6IZV - chains 0 and 1; structure by electron microscopy, 4.20 A resolution (low resolution: residue-level contacts below are approximate; hydrogen-bond / salt-bridge calls are withheld).

Chain 0 (and 1):
Protein: Putative plasmid segregation protein ParM
Source organism: Clostridium botulinum Prevot_594
Notes: chain 1 of this document is another copy of the same molecule, construct and numbering; everything in this record applies to it too
Reference sequence: A0A0B4W229 (A0A0B4W229_CLOBO); residues 1-349 here = UniProt positions 1-349
Chain sequence (349 residues; numbered 1 to 349; the number before each row is that of its first residue):
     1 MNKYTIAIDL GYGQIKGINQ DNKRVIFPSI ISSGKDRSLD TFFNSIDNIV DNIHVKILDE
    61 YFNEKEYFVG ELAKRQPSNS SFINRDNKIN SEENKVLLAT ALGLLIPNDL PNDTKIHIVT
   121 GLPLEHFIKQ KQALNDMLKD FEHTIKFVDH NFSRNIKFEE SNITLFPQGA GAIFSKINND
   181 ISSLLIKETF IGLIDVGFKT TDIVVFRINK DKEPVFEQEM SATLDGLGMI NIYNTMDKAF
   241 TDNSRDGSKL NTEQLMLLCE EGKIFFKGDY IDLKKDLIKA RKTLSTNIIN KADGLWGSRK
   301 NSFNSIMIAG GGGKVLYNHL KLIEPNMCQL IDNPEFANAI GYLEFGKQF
Ion coordination: Mg2+: Asp195 (together with ADP)
Ligand contacts: ADP (adenosine-5'-diphosphate): Asp9, Gly11, Tyr12, Gly13, Gln14, Lys16, Gln168, Val196, Gly197, Phe198, Met229, Tyr233, Cys259, Glu260, Gly310, Gly311, Gly312, Lys314, Val315, Glu335
What the authors report for this chain:
  - Mg2+ coordination: Gln168, Asp195
  - conformationally variable residues (order/disorder transition): Ser38 to Ser45
  - catalytic residues: Gln168 (proposed by the authors, not directly observed)

Chain 0 / chain 1 interface:
Contacting residue pairs (38):
  Lys35(0) with Glu219(1)
  Asp36(0) with Gln218(1)
  Arg37(0) with Gln218(1)
  Ser38(0) with Ile128(1); Gln218(1)
  Leu39(0) with Leu124(1); Ile128(1); Phe216(1); Gln218(1)
  Asp40(0) with Phe216(1); Gln218(1)
  Phe42(0) with Phe127(1); Leu165(1); Phe166(1)
  Phe43(0) with Leu124(1); Pro167(1); Ala170(1); Phe216(1)
  Asn44(0) with Pro214(1); Val215(1); Phe216(1)
  Arg75(0) with Arg207(1); Glu217(1); Arg299(1)
  Gln76(0) with Glu219(1); Arg299(1)
  Pro77(0) with Arg299(1)
  Glu253(0) with Glu188(1); Arg207(1); Arg299(1)
  Gln254(0) with Ser302(1)
  Leu257(0) with Glu188(1)
  Phe265(0) with Phe303(1); Asn304(1)
  Phe266(0) with Asn301(1)
  Lys267(0) with Asn301(1)
  Gly268(0) with Met327(1)
  Tyr270(0) with Ile186(1)
Other interface residues (no listed pair), chain 0 (24 interface residues in all): Lys74, Lys249, Asn251, Glu260
Other interface residues (no listed pair), chain 1 (28 interface residues in all): Lys131, Phe174, Thr189, Phe206, Lys210, Ser298
Interface features reported in the paper:
  - interface residues, chain 0: Phe42(0)
  - interface residues, chain 1: Arg299(1)

Overview:
24 residues of chain 0 face 28 of chain 1 across their interface. Chain 0 binds ADP. From the paper: the
catalytic residue Gln168(0); interface residues Phe42(0) and Arg299(1).
Chain 0 and chain 1 are both Putative plasmid segregation protein ParM (Clostridium botulinum Prevot_594); the
structure, Averaged strand structure of a 15-stranded ParM filament from Clostridium botulinum, was determined
by electron microscopy together with 6IXW and 6IZR from the same study.
